Entry 2XZ7 (X-ray diffraction, 1.83 A resolution); this record covers chain A.

# Chain A
Protein: Phosphoenolpyruvate-protein kinase (pts system ei component in bacteria)
Source organism: Thermoanaerobacter tengcongensis
Notes: EC 2.7.3.9; fragment: phosphoenolpyruvate-binding domain, residues 251-573
Reference sequence: Q8R7R4 (Q8R7R4_THETN); numbering as in UniProt (aligned over 251-573)
Sequence (325 residues; numbered 249 to 573; the number before each row is that of its first residue):
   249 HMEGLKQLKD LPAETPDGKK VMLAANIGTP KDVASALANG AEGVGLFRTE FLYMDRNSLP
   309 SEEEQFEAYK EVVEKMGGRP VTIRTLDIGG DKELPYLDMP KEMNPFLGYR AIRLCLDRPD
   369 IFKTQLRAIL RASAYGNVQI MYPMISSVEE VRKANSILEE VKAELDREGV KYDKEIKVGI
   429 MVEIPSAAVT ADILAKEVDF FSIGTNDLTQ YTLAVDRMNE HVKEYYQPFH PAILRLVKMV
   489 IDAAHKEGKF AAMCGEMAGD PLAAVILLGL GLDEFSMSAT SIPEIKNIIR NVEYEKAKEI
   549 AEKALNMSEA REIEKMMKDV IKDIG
Unresolved in the structure: 573
Sequence notes: expression tag (249-250)
Bound ions: Mg2+: E431, D455 (together with phosphoenolpyruvate)
Small-molecule neighbours: phosphoenolpyruvate (PEP): L294, R296, R332, D335, M429, E431, G452, T453, N454, D455, R465, C502, G503

# In short
Chain A binds phosphoenolpyruvate. The Mg2+ site is built by E431 and D455.
Chain A is Phosphoenolpyruvate-protein kinase (pts system ei component in bacteria) (Thermoanaerobacter
tengcongensis); the structure, Crystal structure of the phosphoenolpyruvate-binding domain of enzyme I in
complex with phosphoenolpyruvate from the thermoanaerobacter ..., was determined by X-ray diffraction (same
publication as 2XZ9).
